Entry 7DT8 (X-ray diffraction, 1.25 A resolution); this record covers chains A and B.

== Chain A (and B) ==
Molecule: Transthyretin
From: Homo sapiens
Notes: chain B of this document is another copy of the same molecule, construct and numbering; everything in this record applies to it too
Reference sequence: P02766 (TTHY_HUMAN); residues -19 to 127 here correspond to UniProt positions 1-147 (UniProt number = residue number + 20)
Amino-acid sequence (159 residues; numbered -31 to 127; the number before each row is that of its first residue; numbers below 1 keep their minus sign (Met-31 is residue -31)):
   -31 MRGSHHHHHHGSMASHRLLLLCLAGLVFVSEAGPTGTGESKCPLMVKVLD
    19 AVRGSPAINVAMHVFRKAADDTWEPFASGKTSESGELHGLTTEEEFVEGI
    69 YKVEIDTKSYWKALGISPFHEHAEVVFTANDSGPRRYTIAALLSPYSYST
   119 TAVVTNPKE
Unresolved in the structure: -31 to 9, 125-127
Sequence notes: initiating methionine (-31); expression tag (-30 to -20); engineered mutation Met30 (Val50 in P02766)
Bound ions: Ca2+: Glu66, Asp99
Ligand contacts: HH9 (4-chloranyl-9-oxidanylidene-xanthene-2-carboxylic acid): Lys15, Leu17, Thr106, Ala108, Leu110, Thr119, Ala120, Val121
Curated features (UniProtKB/Swiss-Prot):
  - binding site (L-thyroxine): Lys15, Glu54, Ser117
  - modified residue: Cys10 (Sulfocysteine), Glu42 (4-carboxyglutamate), Ser52 (Phosphoserine)
  - glycosylation: Asn98 (N-linked (GlcNAc...) asparagine)

== Interface between chain A and chain B ==
Contacting residue pairs (38):
  Lys76(A) - Thr96(B)
  Phe87(A) - Phe95(B)  hydrophobic
  Phe87(A) - Thr96(B)
  Phe87(A) - Tyr105(B)  hydrophobic
  Phe87(A) - Ala120(B)  hydrophobic
  His88(A) - Val93(B)
  His88(A) - Val94(B)
  His88(A) - Thr118(B)
  Glu89(A) - Val94(B)  hydrogen bond (backbone-backbone)
  Glu89(A) - Thr96(B)  hydrogen bond
  His90(A) - Val94(B)
  Glu92(A) - Glu92(B)
  Glu92(A) - Val94(B)
  Glu92(A) - Tyr116(B)  hydrogen bond (backbone-side chain)
  Val93(A) - Phe87(B)  hydrophobic
  Val94(A) - His88(B)
  Val94(A) - Glu89(B)  hydrogen bond (backbone-backbone)
  Val94(A) - His90(B)
  Phe95(A) - Phe87(B)  hydrophobic
  Thr96(A) - Glu89(B)  hydrogen bond
  Tyr105(A) - Phe87(B)  hydrophobic
  Tyr114(A) - Thr119(B)
  Tyr114(A) - Ala120(B)  hydrogen bond (backbone-backbone)
  Ser115(A) - Thr118(B)  hydrogen bond (side chain-backbone)
  Ser115(A) - Thr119(B)  hydrogen bond
  Tyr116(A) - Glu92(B)  hydrogen bond (side chain-backbone)
  Tyr116(A) - Ser117(B)
  Tyr116(A) - Thr118(B)  hydrogen bond (backbone-backbone)
  Ser117(A) - Tyr116(B)
  Ser117(A) - Ser117(B)
  Thr118(A) - His88(B)  hydrogen bond
  Thr118(A) - Ser115(B)  hydrogen bond (backbone-side chain)
  Thr118(A) - Tyr116(B)  hydrogen bond (backbone-backbone)
  Thr119(A) - Tyr114(B)
  Thr119(A) - Ser115(B)  hydrogen bond
  Ala120(A) - Phe87(B)  hydrophobic
  Ala120(A) - Tyr114(B)  hydrogen bond (backbone-backbone)
  Val122(A) - Tyr114(B)  hydrophobic
Interface residues without a listed pair, chain A (21 interface residues in all): Ile68, Ile107
Interface residues without a listed pair, chain B (22 interface residues in all): Ile68, Lys70, Lys76, Ile107, Val122

== Summary ==
Chain A and chain B form an interface of 21 and 22 residues respectively, with 15 hydrogen bonds. Polar
contacts include Glu89(A)-Thr96(B), Glu92(A)-Tyr116(B) and Ser115(A)-Thr118(B). Bound to chain A: compound
HH9. Curated annotation (UniProt) lists 3 L-thyroxine-binding residues on chain A.
Chain A and chain B are both Transthyretin (Homo sapiens); the structure, Crystal structure of V30M mutated
transthyretin in complex with 4-chloro-9-oxo-9H-xanthene-2-carboxylic acid, was determined by X-ray
diffraction together with 7DT3, 7DT5, 7DT6, 7EJQ and 7EJR from the same study.
